9D3F - chain A; structure by X-ray diffraction, 2.00 A resolution.

# Chain A
Protein: Serine/threonine-protein kinase WNK1
From: Rattus norvegicus
Notes: EC 2.7.11.1
UniProt: Q9JIH7 (WNK1_RAT); residues 194-483 here = UniProt positions 194-483
Sequence (290 residues; row label = number of the first residue in the row):
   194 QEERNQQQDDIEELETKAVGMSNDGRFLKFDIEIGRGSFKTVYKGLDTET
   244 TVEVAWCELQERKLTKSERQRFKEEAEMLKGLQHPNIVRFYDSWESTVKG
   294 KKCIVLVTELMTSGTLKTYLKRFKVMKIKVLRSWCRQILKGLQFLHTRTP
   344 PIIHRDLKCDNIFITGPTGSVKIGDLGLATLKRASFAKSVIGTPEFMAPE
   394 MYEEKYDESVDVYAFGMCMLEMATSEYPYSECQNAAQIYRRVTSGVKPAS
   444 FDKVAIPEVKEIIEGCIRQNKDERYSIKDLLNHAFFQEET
Disordered / not traced: 194-210, 379-385, 483
Sequence notes: conflict Glu254 (Asp in Q9JIH7)
UniProt features mapped onto this chain:
  - active site: Asp368 (Proton acceptor)
  - binding site (ATP): Ser231, Thr301 to Met304, Lys351
  - binding site (chloride): Phe283, Leu299, Leu369, Leu371
  - modified residue (Phosphoserine): Ser378, Ser382
From the paper describing this entry:
  - conformationally variable residues (loop rearrangement): Lys375, Glu388
  - catalytic residues: Asp349, Lys351 (citing earlier work)
  - mutagenesis - E388A: increased catalytic activity
  - post-translational modification sites: Ser378, Ser382 (citing earlier work)

# In short
UniProt lists active-site residue Asp368, 6 ATP-binding residues and 4 chloride-binding residues. From the
paper: catalytic residues Asp349 and Lys351; E388A increases catalytic activity.
Chain A is Serine/threonine-protein kinase WNK1 (Rattus norvegicus); the structure, Water and chloride as
allosteric inhibitors in WNK kinase osmosensing, was determined by X-ray diffraction, deposited together with
9D7Q.
